Entry 3I6O (X-ray diffraction, 1.17 A resolution); this record covers chains A and B.

Chain A:
Protein: Protease
Organism: Human immunodeficiency virus type 1 (BRU ISOLATE)
Notes: EC 3.4.23.16
UniProtKB: P03367 (POL_HV1BR); residues 1-99 here correspond to UniProt positions 501-599 (UniProt number = residue number + 500)
Amino-acid sequence (99 residues; row label = number of the first residue in the row):
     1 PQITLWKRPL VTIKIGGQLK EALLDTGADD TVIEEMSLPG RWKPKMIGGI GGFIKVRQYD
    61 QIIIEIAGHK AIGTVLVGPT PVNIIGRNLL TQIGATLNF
Construct notes: engineered mutation K7 (Gln507 in P03367), I33 (Leu533 in P03367), I63 (Leu563 in P03367), A67 (Cys567 in P03367), A95 (Cys595 in P03367)
Metal / ion sites: Na+ near D60 (its only coordinating residue here)
Ligand contacts: GR6 ((3R,3aS,6aR)-hexahydrofuro[2,3-b]furan-3-yl {(1S,2R)-1-benzyl-2-hydroxy-3-[(7E)-13-methoxy-1,1-dioxido-3,4,5,6,9,10-hexahydro-2H-11,1,2-benzoxathiazacyclotridecin-2-yl]propyl}carbamate): R8, L23, D25, G27, A28, D29, D30, V32, I47, G48, G49, I50, T80, P81, V82, I84
Curated features (UniProtKB/Swiss-Prot):
  - region (Dimerization of protease): P1 to L5, G49 to K55, N88 to G94, T96 to F99
  - active site: D25 (For protease activity)
  - site: F99 (Cleavage)
What the authors report for this chain:
  - binding site for GR6: D25, G27, D29, D30, G48, I50
  - catalytic residues: D25

Chain B:
Protein: Protease
Organism: Human immunodeficiency virus type 1 (BRU ISOLATE)
Notes: EC 3.4.23.16
UniProtKB: P03367 (POL_HV1BR); residues 101-199 here correspond to UniProt positions 501-599 (UniProt number = residue number + 400)
Amino-acid sequence (99 residues; each row starts with the number of its first residue):
   101 PQITLWKRPL VTIKIGGQLK EALLDTGADD TVIEEMSLPG RWKPKMIGGI GGFIKVRQYD
   161 QIIIEIAGHK AIGTVLVGPT PVNIIGRNLL TQIGATLNF
Construct notes: engineered mutation K107 (Gln507 in P03367), I133 (Leu533 in P03367), I163 (Leu563 in P03367), A167 (Cys567 in P03367), A195 (Cys595 in P03367)
Metal / ion sites: Na+ near D160 (its only coordinating residue here)
Ligand contacts: GR6 ((3R,3aS,6aR)-hexahydrofuro[2,3-b]furan-3-yl {(1S,2R)-1-benzyl-2-hydroxy-3-[(7E)-13-methoxy-1,1-dioxido-3,4,5,6,9,10-hexahydro-2H-11,1,2-benzoxathiazacyclotridecin-2-yl]propyl}carbamate): R108, L123, D125, G127, A128, D129, D130, V132, I147, G148, G149, I150, T180, P181, V182, I184
Curated features (UniProtKB/Swiss-Prot):
  - region (Dimerization of protease): P101 to L105, G149 to K155, N188 to G194, T196 to F199
  - active site: D125 (For protease activity)
  - site: F199 (Cleavage)

Interface between chain A and chain B:
Contacting residue pairs (103; chain A residue first):
  P1(A) with L197(B); N198(B); F199(B), hydrogen bond (backbone-backbone)
  Q2(A) with T196(B); L197(B); N198(B), hydrogen bond
  I3(A) with T196(B); L197(B), hydrogen bond (backbone-backbone); F199(B), hydrophobic
  T4(A) with T196(B)
  L5(A) with R187(B), hydrogen bond (backbone-side chain); L190(B), hydrophobic; T191(B); A195(B)
  W6(A) with R187(B), hydrogen bond (backbone-side chain); T191(B)
  K7(A) with R187(B)
  R8(A) with D129(B), salt bridge; R187(B)
  P9(A) with T126(B); R187(B)
  L23(A) with G127(B)
  L24(A) with T126(B), hydrogen bond (backbone-side chain); L197(B), hydrophobic; F199(B), hydrophobic
  D25(A) with D125(B); T126(B); G127(B), hydrogen bond (side chain-backbone)
  T26(A) with L105(B); P109(B); L124(B), hydrogen bond (side chain-backbone); D125(B); T126(B), hydrogen bond (backbone-side chain); L197(B)
  G27(A) with L123(B); D125(B), hydrogen bond (backbone-side chain)
  D29(A) with R108(B), salt bridge
  I47(A) with I150(B), hydrophobic
  G49(A) with I150(B); P181(B)
  I50(A) with I147(B), hydrophobic; G149(B); I150(B), hydrogen bond (backbone-backbone); G151(B), hydrogen bond (backbone-backbone); G152(B); I154(B), hydrophobic; T180(B); P181(B)
  G51(A) with I150(B), hydrogen bond (backbone-backbone); G151(B); G152(B); I154(B)
  G52(A) with I150(B); G151(B)
  I54(A) with I150(B); G151(B)
  A67(A) with F199(B), hydrophobic
  H69(A) with F199(B)
  T80(A) with I150(B)
  P81(A) with G149(B); I150(B)
  I84(A) with I150(B), hydrophobic
  R87(A) with L105(B), hydrogen bond (side chain-backbone); W106(B), hydrogen bond (side chain-backbone); K107(B), hydrogen bond (side chain-backbone); R108(B); P109(B)
  L90(A) with L105(B), hydrophobic
  T91(A) with L105(B); W106(B)
  Q92(A) with W106(B)
  I93(A) with F199(B)
  G94(A) with N198(B); F199(B)
  A95(A) with L105(B); N198(B); F199(B), hydrophobic
  T96(A) with Q102(B), hydrogen bond; I103(B); T104(B); T196(B); L197(B); N198(B), hydrogen bond (backbone-backbone)
  L97(A) with P101(B); Q102(B); I103(B), hydrogen bond (backbone-backbone); L124(B), hydrophobic; T126(B); T196(B)
  N98(A) with P101(B); Q102(B), hydrogen bond; G194(B); A195(B); T196(B), hydrogen bond (backbone-backbone); N198(B)
  F99(A) with P101(B), hydrogen bond (backbone-backbone); I103(B), hydrophobic; L124(B), hydrophobic; A167(B), hydrophobic; H169(B); I193(B); G194(B); A195(B), hydrophobic
Interface residues without a listed pair, chain A (41 interface residues in all): V32, G48, F53, P79
Interface residues without a listed pair, chain B (39 interface residues in all): V132, F153, P179, I184

Summary:
41 residues of chain A and 39 residues of chain B are in contact, with 22 hydrogen bonds and 2 salt bridges.
Polar contacts include R8(A)-D129(B), D29(A)-R108(B) and Q2(A)-N198(B). The paper reports the catalytic
residue D25(A); a binding site for GR6 at D25(A), G27(A) and D29(A) among others.
Chain A and chain B are both Protease (Human immunodeficiency virus type 1 (BRU ISOLATE)); the structure,
Crystal structure of wild type HIV-1 protease with macrocyclic inhibitor GRL-0216A, was determined by X-ray
diffraction together with 3I7E from the same study.
